PDB entry 2ZHS | X-ray diffraction, 2.70 A resolution | chain A

Chain A:
Name: Beta-secretase 1
From: Homo sapiens
Notes: EC 3.4.23.46; fragment: catalytic domain
UniProtKB: P56817 (BACE1_HUMAN); residues -16 to 393 here correspond to UniProt positions 45-454 (UniProt number = residue number + 61)
Sequence (411 residues; numbered -17 to 393; the number before each row is that of its first residue; numbers below 1 keep their minus sign (Met-17 is residue -17)):
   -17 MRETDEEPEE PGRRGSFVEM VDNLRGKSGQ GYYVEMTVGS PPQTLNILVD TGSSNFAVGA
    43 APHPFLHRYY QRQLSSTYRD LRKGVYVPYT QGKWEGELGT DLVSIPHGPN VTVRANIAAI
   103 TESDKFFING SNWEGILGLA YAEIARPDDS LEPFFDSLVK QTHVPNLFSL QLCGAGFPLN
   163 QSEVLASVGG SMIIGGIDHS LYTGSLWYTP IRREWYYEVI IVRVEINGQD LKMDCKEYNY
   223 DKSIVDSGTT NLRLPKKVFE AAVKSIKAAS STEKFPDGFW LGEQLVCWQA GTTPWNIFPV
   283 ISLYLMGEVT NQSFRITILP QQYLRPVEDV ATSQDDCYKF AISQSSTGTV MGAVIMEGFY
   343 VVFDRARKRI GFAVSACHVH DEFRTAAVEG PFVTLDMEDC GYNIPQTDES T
Unresolved in the structure: -17 to -2, 158-167, 310-316, 386-393
Construct notes: initiating methionine (-17)
UniProt features mapped onto this chain:
  - active site: Asp32, Asp228
  - modified residue (N6-acetyllysine): Lys65, Lys214, Lys218, Lys224, Lys238, Lys239, Lys246
  - glycosylation (N-linked (GlcNAc...) asparagine): Asn92, Asn111, Asn162, Asn293
Disulfide bonds: Cys155-Cys359, Cys217-Cys382, Cys269-Cys319

Summary:
Curated annotation (UniProt) lists active-site residues Asp32 and Asp228.
Chain A is Beta-secretase 1 (Homo sapiens); the structure, Crystal structure of BACE1 at pH 4.0, was
determined by X-ray diffraction together with 2ZHR, 2ZHT, 2ZHU and 2ZHV from the same study.
